PDB entry 8GRR | electron microscopy, 3.72 A resolution | chains 2 and 3 of the 6 polymer chains in the assembly

Chain 2:
Name: A/wh/cha/09 VP2
From: Foot-and-mouth disease virus A
UniProt: A0A890YS21 (A0A890YS21_9PICO); residues 1-218 here correspond to UniProt positions 86-303 (UniProt number = residue number + 85)
Chain sequence (218 residues; numbered 1 to 218; the number before each row is that of its first residue):
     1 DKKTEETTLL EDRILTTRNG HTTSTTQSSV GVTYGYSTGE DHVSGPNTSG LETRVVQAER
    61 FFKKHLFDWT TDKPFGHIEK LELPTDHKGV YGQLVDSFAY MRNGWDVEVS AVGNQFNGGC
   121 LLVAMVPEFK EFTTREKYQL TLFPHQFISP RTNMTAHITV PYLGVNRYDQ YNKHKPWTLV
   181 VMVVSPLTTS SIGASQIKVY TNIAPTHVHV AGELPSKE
Disordered / not traced: 1-12, 218

Chain 3:
Name: A/wh/cha/09 VP3
From: Foot-and-mouth disease virus A
UniProt: A0A890YS45 (A0A890YS45_9PICO); residues 1-221 here correspond to UniProt positions 304-524 (UniProt number = residue number + 303)
Chain sequence (221 residues; numbered 1 to 221; the number before each row is that of its first residue):
     1 GIVPVACSDG YGGLVTTDPK TADPAYGMVY NPPRTNYPGR FTNLLDVAEA CPTFLCFDDG
    61 KPYVVTRADE QRLLAKFDLS LAAKHMSNTY LSGIAQYYAQ YSGTINLHFM FTGSTDSKAR
   121 YMVAYVPPGV TTPPDTPERA AHCIHAEWDT GLNSKFTFSI PYVSAADYAY TASDVADTTN
   181 VQGWVCIYQI THGKAEQDTL VVSVSAGKDF ELRLPIDPRA Q
Disordered / not traced: 221
Differences from the reference sequence: conflict A68 (Thr371 in A0A890YS45)

Chain 2 / chain 3 interface:
Contacting residue pairs - 35 pairs, chain 2 then chain 3:
  P46(2) - D167(3)
  N47(2) - S164(3)  hydrogen bond (side chain-backbone)
  N47(2) - A165(3)
  T48(2) - Y162(3)  hydrogen bond (backbone-backbone)
  T48(2) - V163(3)
  S49(2) - Y162(3)
  L51(2) - P161(3)  hydrophobic
  A99(2) - P127(3)  hydrophobic
  Y100(2) - P128(3)
  Y100(2) - V163(3)  hydrogen bond (side chain-backbone)
  Y100(2) - S164(3)
  Y100(2) - A165(3)
  N166(2) - A165(3)
  N166(2) - A166(3)
  R167(2) - A165(3)  hydrogen bond (backbone-backbone)
  R167(2) - D167(3)
  Y168(2) - A165(3)
  D169(2) - A165(3)
  Q170(2) - A165(3)
  G212(2) - P127(3)
  E213(2) - P127(3)
  E213(2) - H142(3)
  E213(2) - C143(3)
  E213(2) - I144(3)
  L214(2) - P127(3)
  L214(2) - G129(3)
  L214(2) - V130(3)  hydrophobic
  P215(2) - V126(3)
  P215(2) - V130(3)
  P215(2) - P134(3)
  P215(2) - R139(3)
  P215(2) - C143(3)  hydrophobic
  S216(2) - R139(3)
  S216(2) - H142(3)
  K217(2) - R139(3)
Other interface residues (no listed pair), chain 2 (20 interface residues in all): K173, A211
Other interface residues (no listed pair), chain 3 (19 interface residues in all): A140, Q182

Overview:
Chain 2 and chain 3 form an interface of 20 and 19 residues respectively, with 4 hydrogen bonds. Among the
polar pairs are N47(2)-S164(3), Y100(2)-V163(3) and T48(2)-Y162(3).
Here chain 2 is A/wh/cha/09 VP2 and chain 3 is A/wh/cha/09 VP3, both from Foot-and-mouth disease virus A.
Entry 8GRR (Complex of FMDV A/WH/CHA/09 and bovine neutralizing scFv antibody W125) was determined by electron
microscopy, deposited together with 8GSP.
